6UDK - chains R and N of the 18 polymer chains in the assembly; structure by electron microscopy, 3.90 A resolution.

== Chain R ==
Protein: RC1 variant of HIV-1 Env glycoprotein gp120
Source organism: Human immunodeficiency virus 1
Chain sequence (481 residues; row label = number of the first residue in the row; note: 12 numbers in that range are skipped by the numbering (no residue carries them; nothing is unmodelled there); a row labelled like 185A-185I holds insertion residues (185A, then the next letters in order)):
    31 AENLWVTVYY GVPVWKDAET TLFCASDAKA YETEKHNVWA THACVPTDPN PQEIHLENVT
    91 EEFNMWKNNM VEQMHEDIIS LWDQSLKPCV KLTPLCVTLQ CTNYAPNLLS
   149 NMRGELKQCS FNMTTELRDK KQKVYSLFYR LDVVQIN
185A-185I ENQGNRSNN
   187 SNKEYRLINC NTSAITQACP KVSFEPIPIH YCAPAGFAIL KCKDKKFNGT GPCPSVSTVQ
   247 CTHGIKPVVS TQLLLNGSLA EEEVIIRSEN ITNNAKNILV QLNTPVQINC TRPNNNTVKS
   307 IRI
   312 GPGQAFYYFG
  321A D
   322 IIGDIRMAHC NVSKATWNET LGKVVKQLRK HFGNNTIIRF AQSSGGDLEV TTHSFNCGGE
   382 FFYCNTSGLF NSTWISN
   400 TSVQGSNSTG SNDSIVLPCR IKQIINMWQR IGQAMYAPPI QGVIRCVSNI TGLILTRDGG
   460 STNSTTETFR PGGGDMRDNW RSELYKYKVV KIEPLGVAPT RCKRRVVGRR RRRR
Not modelled in the structure: 58-65, 78-80, 185A-185I, 400-410, 506-513
Disulfide bonds: Cys54-Cys74, Cys119-Cys205, Cys126-Cys196, Cys131-Cys157, Cys218-Cys247, Cys228-Cys239, Cys296-Cys331, Cys378-Cys445, Cys385-Cys418
Glycans and other covalent adducts: N-acetylglucosamine (NAG) linked to Asn88, Asn160, Asn197, Asn234, Asn262, Asn276, Asn295, Asn301, Asn339, Asn355, Asn386, Asn392, Asn448; glycan linked to Asn332
What the authors report for this chain:
  - post-translational modification sites: Asn197, Asn276

== Chain N ==
Protein: 1-55 Fab Light Chain
Source organism: Homo sapiens
Reference sequence: Q6PJF2 (Q6PJF2_HUMAN); residues 101-214 here correspond to UniProt positions 122-235 (UniProt number = residue number + 21)
Chain sequence (234 residues; numbered -18 to 214 plus 1 insertion-coded residue; the number before each row is that of its first residue; numbers below 1 keep their minus sign (Met-18 is residue -18)):
   -18 MGWSCIILFL VATATGVHSE IVLTQSPAIL SVSPGDRVIL SCKASE
   27A G
    28 LSSSDLAWYR FKGGQIPTLV IFGASNRARG TPDRFSGSGS GTDFTLTINR VEPEDFATYY
    88 CQRYGGTPIT FGGGTKVDIK RTVAAPSVFI FPPSDEQLKS GTASVVCLLN NFYPREAKVQ
   148 WKVDNALQSG NSQESVTEQD SKDSTYSLSS TLTLSKADYE KHKVYACEVT HQGLSSPVTK
   208 SFNRGEC
Not modelled in the structure: -18 to 0, 108-214

== Chain R / chain N interface ==
Contacting residue pairs - 8 pairs, chain R then chain N:
  Asn279(R) with Gly92(N); Gly93(N), hydrogen bond (side chain-backbone)
  Asn280(R) with Gly93(N); Thr94(N), hydrogen bond
  Ala281(R) with Gly92(N)
  Gly458(R) with Thr94(N)
  Gly459(R) with Glu1(N)
  Ser460(R) with Glu1(N)
Other interface residues (no listed pair), chain R (8 interface residues in all): Asp457, Thr461

== Summary ==
8 residues of chain R and 4 residues of chain N are in contact; the contacts include 2 hydrogen bonds. Polar
pairs include Asn279(R)-Gly93(N) and Asn280(R)-Thr94(N). Covalently linked N-acetylglucosamine: at Asn88(R),
Asn160(R), Asn197(R), Asn234(R), Asn262(R) and Asn276(R) and 7 more. The paper reports modification sites
Asn197(R) and Asn276(R).
Chain R is RC1 variant of HIV-1 Env glycoprotein gp120 (Human immunodeficiency virus 1) and chain N is 1-55
Fab Light Chain (Homo sapiens); the structure, HIV-1 bNAb 1-55 in complex with modified BG505 SOSIP-based
immunogen RC1 and 10-1074, was determined by electron microscopy, deposited together with 6UDJ.
